1B3T - chains C and B of the 4 polymer chains in the assembly; structure by X-ray diffraction, 2.20 A resolution.

# Chain C
Molecule: 18-nt DNA strand
Sequence (18 nucleotides; row label = number of the first residue in the row):
   101 GGGAAGCATA TGCTTCCC

# Chain B
Protein: Protein (nuclear protein EBNA1)
Source organism: Human herpesvirus 4
Notes: fragment: dna-binding and dimerization domain residues 459 - 607
UniProt: Q69477 (Q69477_9GAMA); residues 461-607 here correspond to UniProt positions 23-169 (UniProt number = residue number - 438)
Sequence (147 residues; row label = number of the first residue in the row):
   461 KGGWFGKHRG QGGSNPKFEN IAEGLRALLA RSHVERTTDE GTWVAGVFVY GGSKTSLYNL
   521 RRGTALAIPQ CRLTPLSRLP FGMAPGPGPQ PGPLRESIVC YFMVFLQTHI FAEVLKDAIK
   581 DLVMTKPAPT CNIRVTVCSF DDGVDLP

# How chain C and chain B interact
Contacting residue pairs - 24 pairs, chain C then chain B:
  DG101(C) - Lys477(B)  base contact
  DG101(C) - Asn480(B)  sugar contact
  DG102(C) - Lys477(B)  hydrogen bond to the base
  DG102(C) - Ser516(B)  phosphate contact
  DG102(C) - Asn519(B)  hydrogen bond to the phosphate
  DG102(C) - Pro589(B)  phosphate contact
  DG102(C) - Thr590(B)  hydrogen bond to the phosphate
  DG103(C) - Lys477(B)  hydrogen bond to the base
  DG103(C) - Ser513(B)  hydrogen bond to the phosphate
  DG103(C) - Thr515(B)  base contact
  DG103(C) - Pro589(B)  phosphate contact
  DA104(C) - Lys461(B)  base contact
  DA105(C) - Lys461(B)  hydrogen bond to the sugar
  DA105(C) - Gly462(B)  hydrogen bond to the base
  DG106(C) - Lys461(B)  sugar contact
  DG106(C) - Gly462(B)  sugar contact
  DG106(C) - Gly463(B)  hydrogen bond to the base
  DC107(C) - Gly463(B)  sugar contact
  DC107(C) - Trp464(B)  hydrogen bond to the sugar
  DA108(C) - Trp464(B)  sugar contact
  DA108(C) - His468(B)  phosphate contact
  DT109(C) - His468(B)  salt bridge to the phosphate
  DA110(C) - Arg469(B)  hydrogen bond to the sugar
  DC113(C) - Leu554(B)  phosphate contact
Other interface residues (no listed pair), chain B (17 interface residues in all): Phe465, Lys586

# In short
11 residues of chain C and 17 residues of chain B are in contact, with 10 hydrogen bonds and 1 salt bridge.
Polar contacts include DG102(C)-Lys477(B), DG103(C)-Lys477(B) and DA105(C)-Gly462(B).
Here chain C is an 18-nt DNA strand and chain B is Protein (nuclear protein EBNA1) (Human herpesvirus 4).
Entry 1B3T (Ebna-1 nuclear protein/DNA complex) was determined by X-ray diffraction.
